PDB entry 1UZE | X-ray diffraction, 1.82 A resolution | chain A

Chain A:
Molecule: Angiotensin converting enzyme
From: Homo sapiens
Notes: fragment: extracellular domain, residues 68-656
Reference sequence: P22966 (ACET_HUMAN); residues 37-625 here correspond to UniProt positions 68-656 (UniProt number = residue number + 31)
Sequence (589 residues; row label = number of the first residue in the row):
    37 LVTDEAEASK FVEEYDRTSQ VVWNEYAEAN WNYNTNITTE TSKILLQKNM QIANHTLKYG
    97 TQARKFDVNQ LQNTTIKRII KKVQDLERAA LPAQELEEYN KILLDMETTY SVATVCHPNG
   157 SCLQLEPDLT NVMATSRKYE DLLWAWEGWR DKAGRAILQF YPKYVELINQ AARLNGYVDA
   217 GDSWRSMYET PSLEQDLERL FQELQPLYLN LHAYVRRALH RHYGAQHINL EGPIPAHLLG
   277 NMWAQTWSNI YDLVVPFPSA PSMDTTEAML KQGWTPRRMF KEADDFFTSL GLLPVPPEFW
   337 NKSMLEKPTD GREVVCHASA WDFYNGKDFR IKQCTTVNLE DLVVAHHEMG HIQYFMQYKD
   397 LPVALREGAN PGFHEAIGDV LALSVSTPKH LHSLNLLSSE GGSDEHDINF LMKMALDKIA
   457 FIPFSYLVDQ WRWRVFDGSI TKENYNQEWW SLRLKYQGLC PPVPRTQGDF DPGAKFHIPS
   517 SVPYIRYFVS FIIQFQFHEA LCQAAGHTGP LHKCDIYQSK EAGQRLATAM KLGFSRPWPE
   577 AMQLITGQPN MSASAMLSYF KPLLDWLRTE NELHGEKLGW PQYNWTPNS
Unresolved in the structure: 37-39, 435-438, 619-625
Disulfides: Cys152-Cys158, Cys352-Cys370, Cys538-Cys550
Metal / ion sites: Zn2+: His383, His387, Glu411 (together with enalaprilat inhibitor)
Ligand contacts:
  - enalaprilat inhibitor (EAL; 1-((2S)-2-{[(1S)-1-carboxy-3-phenylpropyl]amino}propanoyl)-L-proline): Gln281, His353, Ala354, Ser355, Val380, His383, Glu384, His387, Glu411, Phe457, Lys511, Phe512, His513, Val518, Tyr520, Tyr523
  - glycine (GLY): Val379, His383, Asp415, Asp453, Lys454, Phe527
Reported in the primary citation:
  - binding site for enalaprilat inhibitor: His353, Ala354, Val380, Glu384, Lys511, Phe512, His513, Val518, Tyr520, Tyr523
  - Zn2+ coordination: His383, His387, Glu411
  - binding site for chloride ion: Arg186, Tyr224, Trp485, Arg489, Arg522

Summary:
Ligands of chain A: glycine and enalaprilat inhibitor. His383, His387 and Glu411 coordinate Zn2+. The paper
reports a binding site for enalaprilat inhibitor at His353, Ala354 and Val380 among others; a binding site for
chloride ion at Arg186, Tyr224 and Trp485 among others.
Chain A is Angiotensin converting enzyme (Homo sapiens); the structure, Complex of the anti-hypertensive drug
enalaprilat and the human testicular angiotensin I-converting enzyme, was determined by X-ray diffraction,
deposited together with 1UZF.
